7Y09 - chains A and K of the 12 polymer chains in the assembly; structure by electron microscopy, 3.71 A resolution.

# Chain A (and K)
Protein: Immunoglobulin heavy constant mu
From: Homo sapiens
Notes: chain K of this document is another copy of the same molecule, construct and numbering; everything in this record applies to it too
UniProtKB: P01871 (IGHM_HUMAN); residues 229-576 here correspond to UniProt positions 106-453 (UniProt number = residue number - 123)
Chain sequence (383 residues; numbered 194 to 576; the number before each row is that of its first residue):
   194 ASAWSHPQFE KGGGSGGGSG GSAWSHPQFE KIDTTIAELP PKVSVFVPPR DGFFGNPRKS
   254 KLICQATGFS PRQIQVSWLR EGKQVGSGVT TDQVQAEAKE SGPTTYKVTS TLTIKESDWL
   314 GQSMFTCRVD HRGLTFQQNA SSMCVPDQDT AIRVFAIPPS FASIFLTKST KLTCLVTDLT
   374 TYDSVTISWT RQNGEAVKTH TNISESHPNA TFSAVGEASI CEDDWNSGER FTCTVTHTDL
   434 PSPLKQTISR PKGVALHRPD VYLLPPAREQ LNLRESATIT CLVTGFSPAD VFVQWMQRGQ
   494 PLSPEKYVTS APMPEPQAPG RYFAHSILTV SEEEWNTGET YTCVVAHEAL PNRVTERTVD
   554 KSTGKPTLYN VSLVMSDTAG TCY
Not modelled in the structure: 194-344, 575-576 (chain K: 194-344, 447-448, 570-576)
Construct notes: expression tag (194-228)
Disulfides: C367-C426, C474-C536
Glycans and other covalent adducts: N-acetylglucosamine (NAG) linked to N563
UniProt features mapped onto this chain:
  - glycosylation (N-linked (GlcNAc...) asparagine): N332 (complex), N395, N402

# Chain A / chain K interface
Residue-residue contacts (4):
  D570(A) with R467(K), salt bridge
  G573(A) with R461(K)
  T574(A) with E462(K); N465(K), hydrogen bond
Also at the interface, not in a pair above, chain A (5 interface residues in all): T571, A572
Also at the interface, not in a pair above, chain K (5 interface residues in all): Y562

# In short
Chain A and chain K each contribute 5 residues to their interface, with 1 hydrogen bond and 1 salt bridge.
Polar pairs include D570(A)-R467(K) and T574(A)-N465(K). N-acetylglucosamine is covalently linked to N563(A).
Both chains are Immunoglobulin heavy constant mu (Homo sapiens). Entry 7Y09 (Cryo-EM structure of human IgM-Fc
in complex with the J chain and the DBL domain of ...) was determined by electron microscopy, deposited
together with 7Y0H, 7Y0J and 7YG2.
